Entry 8SXI (electron microscopy, 4.50 A resolution (low resolution: residue-level contacts below are approximate; hydrogen-bond / salt-bridge calls are withheld)); this record covers chains E and I of the 12 polymer chains in the assembly.

[Chain E (and I)]
Molecule: Envelope glycoprotein gp160
Organism: Human immunodeficiency virus 1
Notes: chain I of this document is another copy of the same molecule, construct and numbering; everything in this record applies to it too
UniProt: M4M3Q1 (M4M3Q1_9HIV1); the construct lacks a stretch of the UniProt sequence and is renumbered around it, so the offset changes along the chain: 35-147 = UniProt 31-143; 157-309 = UniProt 144-296; 312-321 = UniProt 297-306; 322-359 = UniProt 308-345; 2 more segments
Sequence (456 residues; numbered 32 to 504 plus 1 insertion-coded residue; 18 numbers in that range are skipped by the numbering (no residue carries them; nothing is unmodelled there); the number before each row is that of its first residue):
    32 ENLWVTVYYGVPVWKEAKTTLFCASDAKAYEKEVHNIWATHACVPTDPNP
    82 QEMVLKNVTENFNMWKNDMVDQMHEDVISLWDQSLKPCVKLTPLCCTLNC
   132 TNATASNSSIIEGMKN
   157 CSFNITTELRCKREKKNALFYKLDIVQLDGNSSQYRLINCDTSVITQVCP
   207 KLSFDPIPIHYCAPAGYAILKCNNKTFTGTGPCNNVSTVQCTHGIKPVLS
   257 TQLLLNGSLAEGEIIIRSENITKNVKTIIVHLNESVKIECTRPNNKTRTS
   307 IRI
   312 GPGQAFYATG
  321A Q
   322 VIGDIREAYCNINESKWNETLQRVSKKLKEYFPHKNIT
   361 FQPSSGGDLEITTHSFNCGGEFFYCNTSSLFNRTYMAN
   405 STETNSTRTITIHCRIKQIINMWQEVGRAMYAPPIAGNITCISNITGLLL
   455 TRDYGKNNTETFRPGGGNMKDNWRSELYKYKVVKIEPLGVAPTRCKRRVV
Unresolved in the structure: 405-408
Disulfides: Cys54-Cys74, Cys119-Cys205, Cys126-Cys196, Cys131-Cys157, Cys218-Cys247, Cys228-Cys239, Cys296-Cys331, Cys378-Cys445, Cys385-Cys418
Differences from the reference sequence: expression tag (32-34); conflict Ile68 (Val64 in M4M3Q1), Cys127 (Val123 in M4M3Q1), Cys167 (Asp154 in M4M3Q1), Asp197 (Asn184 in M4M3Q1), Val204 (Ala191 in M4M3Q1), Leu208 (Val195 in M4M3Q1), Leu255 (Val242 in M4M3Q1), Lys279 (Asn266 in M4M3Q1), Tyr458 (Gly437 in M4M3Q1), Lys488 (Glu467 in M4M3Q1), Ile489 (Val468 in M4M3Q1), Glu490 (Lys469 in M4M3Q1), Arg498 (Asn477 in M4M3Q1), Cys499 (Ala478 in M4M3Q1), Lys500 (Arg479 in M4M3Q1)

[How chain E and chain I interact]
Inter-chain disulfides: Cys167(E)-Cys127(I)
Residue-residue contacts - 12 pairs, chain E then chain I:
  Glu164(E) with Arg192(I)
  Leu165(E) with Thr123(I); Pro124(I); Cys127(I)
  Cys167(E) with Cys127(I), disulfide
  Pro313(E) with Cys196(I); Asp197(I); Thr198(I); Ser199(I); Val200(I)
  Gly314(E) with Asp197(I); Thr198(I)
Other interface residues (no listed pair), chain E (6 interface residues in all): Arg166
Other interface residues (no listed pair), chain I (11 interface residues in all): Cys126, Thr128

[In short]
Chain E and chain I form an interface of 6 and 11 residues respectively; the contacts include 1 disulfide
bond.
Both chains are Envelope glycoprotein gp160 (Human immunodeficiency virus 1). Entry 8SXI (CH505 Disulfide
Stapled SOSIP Bound to b12 Fab) was determined by electron microscopy.
